7C52 - chains M and Q of the 37 polymer chains in the assembly; structure by X-ray diffraction, 2.89 A resolution.

[Chain M]
Molecule: Photosynthetic reaction center M subunit
Organism: Thermochromatium tepidum
Reference sequence: A8ASG6 (A8ASG6_THETI); residues 1-325 here = UniProt positions 1-325
Sequence (325 residues; numbered 1 to 325; the number before each row is that of its first residue):
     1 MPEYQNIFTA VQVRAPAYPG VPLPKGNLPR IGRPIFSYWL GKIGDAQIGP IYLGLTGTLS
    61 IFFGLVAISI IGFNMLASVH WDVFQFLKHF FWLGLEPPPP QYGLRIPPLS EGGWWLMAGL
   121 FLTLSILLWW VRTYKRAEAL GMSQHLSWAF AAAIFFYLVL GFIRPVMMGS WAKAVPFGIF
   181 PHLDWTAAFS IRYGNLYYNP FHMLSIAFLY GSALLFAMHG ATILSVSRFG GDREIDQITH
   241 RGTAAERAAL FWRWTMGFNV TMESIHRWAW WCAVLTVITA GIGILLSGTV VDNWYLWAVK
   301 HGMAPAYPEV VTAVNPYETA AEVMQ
Not modelled in the structure: 1, 320-325
Bound ions: Fe ion: H219, E234, H266 (shared with 2 residues of chain L)
Ligand contacts:
  - bacteriochlorophyll a (BCL), molecule 1: I68, I71, L122, I126, F150, A153, I154, F156, Y157, L160, F177, W185, T186, A187, F189, S190, N195, L196, Y197, N199, H202, S205, I206, L209, Y210, T276, V277, A280, G283, I284
  - bacteriochlorophyll a (BCL), molecule 2: F90, F156, Y157, L160, V175, I179, H182, L183, W185, T186
  - bacteriochlorophyll a (BCL), molecule 3: T186, Y197, Y210
  - bacteriochlorophyll a (BCL), molecule 4: Y197, M203, I206, A207, Y210, G211, L214
  - bacteriopheophytin a (BPH), molecule 1: S60, I61, G64, L65, I68, L122, S125, I126, W129, T133, L146, A149, F150, A153, A273, V274, V277
  - bacteriopheophytin a (BPH), molecule 2: Y210, A213, L214, A217, M218, W252, T255, M256
  - spirilloxanthin (CRT): I68, S69, I71, G72, F73, M75, L76, F86, F90, I106, W115, L116, G119, L120, T123, Y157, L160, G161, F162, W171, V175, P176, F177, G178, I179, H182
  - menaquinone 8 (MQ8): L214, L215, M218, H219, T222, A245, A248, A249, W252, M256, F258, N259, V260, T261, M262, I265, W268
  - Ubiquinone-8 (UQ8): L65, V66, S69, F73

[Chain Q]
Molecule: LH1 alpha polypeptide
Organism: Thermochromatium tepidum
Reference sequence: D2Z0P2 (D2Z0P2_THETI); residue numbers follow UniProt; this construct covers 1-61
Sequence (61 residues; row label = number of the first residue in the row):
     1 MFTMNANLYK IWLILDPRRV LVSIVAFQIV LGLLIHMIVL STDLNWLDDN IPVSYQALGK
    61 K
Not modelled in the structure: 1-2, 60-61
Bound ions: Ca2+: W46, D49, I51 (shared with 1 residue of chain P)
Ligand contacts:
  - bacteriochlorophyll a (BCL), molecule 1: Q28, I29, G32, H36, W46, L47
  - bacteriochlorophyll a (BCL), molecule 2: Q28, L31, G32, I35, H36, V39, L44
  - spirilloxanthin (CRT), molecule 1: N7, L8, K10, I11, L13, I14
  - spirilloxanthin (CRT), molecule 2: L21, I24, F27, Q28, L31, L34, I35, I38
  - spirilloxanthin (CRT), molecule 3: L33, H36, M37

[Interface between chain M and chain Q]
Contacting residue pairs - 32 pairs, chain M then chain Q:
  L28(M) with R18(Q); R19(Q)
  P29(M) with R18(Q); R19(Q)
  I31(M) with R19(Q)
  L53(M) with R19(Q), hydrogen bond (backbone-side chain)
  L55(M) with V22(Q)
  T58(M) with A26(Q)
  L59(M) with A26(Q); I29(Q), hydrophobic; V30(Q), hydrophobic
  F62(M) with S23(Q); A26(Q), hydrophobic; F27(Q); V30(Q), hydrophobic
  F63(M) with V30(Q); L33(Q), hydrophobic
  V66(M) with V30(Q), hydrophobic
  I106(M) with L40(Q); S41(Q)
  P107(M) with S41(Q), hydrogen bond (backbone-side chain)
  P108(M) with S41(Q)
  L109(M) with S41(Q), hydrogen bond (backbone-backbone); T42(Q)
  G113(M) with S41(Q)
  W114(M) with I38(Q), hydrophobic
  M117(M) with M37(Q), hydrophobic; I38(Q), hydrophobic; S41(Q)
  F121(M) with L33(Q), hydrophobic; L34(Q)
  L124(M) with L33(Q), hydrophobic
Interface residues without a listed pair, chain M (23 interface residues in all): G54, I70, R105, L120
Interface residues without a listed pair, chain Q (17 interface residues in all): V25, D48

[In short]
23 residues of chain M face 17 of chain Q across their interface, with 3 hydrogen bonds. Among the polar pairs
are L53(M)-R19(Q), P107(M)-S41(Q) and L109(M)-S41(Q). Ligands of chain M: 4 copies of bacteriochlorophyll a,
bacteriopheophytin a, menaquinone 8, spirilloxanthin and Ubiquinone-8.
Here chain M is Photosynthetic reaction center M subunit and chain Q is LH1 alpha polypeptide, both from
Thermochromatium tepidum. Entry 7C52 (Co-crystal structure of a photosynthetic LH1-RC in complex with electron
donor HiPIP) was determined by X-ray diffraction.
